PDB entry 2HR6 | X-ray diffraction, 1.84 A resolution | chain A

== Chain A ==
Protein: Deoxyuridine 5'-triphosphate nucleotidohydrolase
Source organism: Escherichia coli
Notes: EC 3.6.1.23
Reference sequence: P06968 (DUT_ECOLI); residues 2-152 here correspond to UniProt positions 1-151 (UniProt number = residue number - 1)
Amino-acid sequence (152 residues; row label = number of the first residue in the row):
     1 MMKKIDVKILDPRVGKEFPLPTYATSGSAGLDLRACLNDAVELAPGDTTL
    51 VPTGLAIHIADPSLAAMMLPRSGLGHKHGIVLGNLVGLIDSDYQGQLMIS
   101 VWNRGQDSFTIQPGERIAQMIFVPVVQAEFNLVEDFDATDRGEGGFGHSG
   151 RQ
Unresolved in the structure: 138-152
Differences from the reference sequence: cloning artifact (1)
Small-molecule neighbours: deoxyuridine-5'-diphosphate (DUD): Met68, Arg71, Ser72, Gly73, Asn84, Gly87, Leu88, Ile89, Asp90, Tyr93, Gln96, Leu97, Met98, Gln119

== Summary ==
Ligands of chain A: deoxyuridine-5'-diphosphate.
Chain A is Deoxyuridine 5'-triphosphate nucleotidohydrolase (Escherichia coli); the structure, Crystal
structure of dUTPase in complex with substrate analogue dUDP and manganese, was determined by X-ray
diffraction, deposited together with 2HRM.
